PDB entry 1W85 | X-ray diffraction, 2.00 A resolution | chains B and D of the 5 polymer chains in the assembly

== Chain B (and D) ==
Name: Pyruvate dehydrogenase E1 component, beta subunit
Source organism: Geobacillus stearothermophilus
Notes: EC 1.2.4.1; chain D of this document is another copy of the same molecule, construct and numbering; everything in this record applies to it too
Reference sequence: P21874 (ODPB_BACST); residue numbers follow UniProt; this construct covers 1-324
Sequence (324 residues; numbered 1 to 324; the number before each row is that of its first residue):
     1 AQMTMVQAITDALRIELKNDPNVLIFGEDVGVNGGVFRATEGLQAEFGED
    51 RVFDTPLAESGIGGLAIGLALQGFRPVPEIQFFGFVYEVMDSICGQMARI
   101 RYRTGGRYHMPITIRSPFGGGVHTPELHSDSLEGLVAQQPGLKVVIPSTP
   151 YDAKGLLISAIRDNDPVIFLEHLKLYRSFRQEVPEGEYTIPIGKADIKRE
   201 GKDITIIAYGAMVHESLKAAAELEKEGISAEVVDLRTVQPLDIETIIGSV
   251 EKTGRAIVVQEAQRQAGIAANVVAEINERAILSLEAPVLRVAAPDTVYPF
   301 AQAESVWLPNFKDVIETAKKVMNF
Bound ions: K+: Ile112, Thr113, Ala160, Asp163, Asp165
Small-molecule neighbours: thiamine diphosphate (TPP): Glu28, Leu57, Glu59, Gln81, Phe85, Glu88

== Chain B / chain D interface ==
Pairs across the interface (89; chain B residue first):
  Tyr87(B) - Tyr87(D)
  Tyr87(B) - Met90(D)  hydrophobic
  Tyr87(B) - Asp91(D)
  Tyr87(B) - Cys94(D)
  Tyr87(B) - Gly95(D)
  Tyr87(B) - Arg99(D)  hydrogen bond
  Tyr87(B) - Gln139(D)  hydrogen bond
  Glu88(B) - Asp91(D)
  Met90(B) - Tyr87(D)  hydrophobic
  Asp91(B) - Tyr87(D)
  Asp91(B) - Glu88(D)
  Cys94(B) - Tyr87(D)
  Gly95(B) - Tyr87(D)
  Gly95(B) - Leu127(D)
  Arg99(B) - Tyr87(D)  hydrogen bond
  Arg99(B) - Leu127(D)
  Arg99(B) - Asp130(D)  salt bridge
  Arg99(B) - Val297(D)
  Tyr102(B) - Val297(D)  hydrogen bond (side chain-backbone)
  Tyr102(B) - Tyr298(D)  hydrogen bond (side chain-backbone)
  Tyr102(B) - Pro299(D)
  Tyr102(B) - Phe300(D)  hydrogen bond (side chain-backbone)
  Arg103(B) - Glu126(D)  salt bridge
  Arg103(B) - Phe300(D)
  Glu126(B) - Arg103(D)  salt bridge
  Leu127(B) - Gly95(D)
  Leu127(B) - Arg99(D)
  Asp130(B) - Arg99(D)  salt bridge
  Gly134(B) - Gln138(D)
  Leu135(B) - Leu135(D)
  Leu135(B) - Gln138(D)  hydrogen bond (backbone-side chain)
  Ala137(B) - Gln265(D)  hydrogen bond (backbone-side chain)
  Gln138(B) - Gly134(D)  hydrogen bond (side chain-backbone)
  Gln138(B) - Leu135(D)
  Gln138(B) - Gln138(D)  hydrogen bond
  Gln138(B) - Gln265(D)
  Gln138(B) - Ala266(D)
  Gln138(B) - Gly267(D)
  Gln139(B) - Tyr87(D)  hydrogen bond
  Gln139(B) - Gln265(D)
  Pro140(B) - Gln263(D)
  Pro140(B) - Gln265(D)
  Pro140(B) - Asp295(D)
  Pro140(B) - Thr296(D)
  Pro140(B) - Val297(D)
  Gln239(B) - Gln265(D)
  Gln263(B) - Pro140(D)
  Arg264(B) - Glu278(D)  salt bridge
  Gln265(B) - Ala137(D)  hydrogen bond (side chain-backbone)
  Gln265(B) - Gln138(D)
  Gln265(B) - Gln139(D)  hydrogen bond (side chain-backbone)
  Gln265(B) - Pro140(D)
  Gln265(B) - Gln239(D)
  Ala266(B) - Gln138(D)
  Gly267(B) - Gln138(D)  hydrogen bond (backbone-side chain)
  Ala270(B) - Ala270(D)
  Asn271(B) - Ala270(D)
  Asn271(B) - Arg290(D)
  Val273(B) - Ala274(D)  hydrophobic
  Val273(B) - Asn277(D)
  Ala274(B) - Val273(D)  hydrophobic
  Ala274(B) - Arg290(D)
  Glu275(B) - Arg290(D)  salt bridge
  Asn277(B) - Asn277(D)  hydrogen bond
  Asn277(B) - Ile281(D)
  Asn277(B) - Pro287(D)
  Glu278(B) - Arg264(D)  salt bridge
  Glu278(B) - Leu289(D)
  Glu278(B) - Arg290(D)  salt bridge
  Ile281(B) - Leu284(D)  hydrophobic
  Ile281(B) - Pro287(D)  hydrophobic
  Leu282(B) - Phe324(D)  hydrophobic
  Pro287(B) - Asn277(D)
  Pro287(B) - Ile281(D)
  Val288(B) - Asn277(D)  hydrogen bond (backbone-side chain)
  Leu289(B) - Glu278(D)
  Arg290(B) - Ala274(D)
  Arg290(B) - Glu275(D)  salt bridge
  Arg290(B) - Glu278(D)  salt bridge
  Asp295(B) - Pro140(D)
  Thr296(B) - Pro140(D)
  Val297(B) - Arg99(D)
  Val297(B) - Tyr102(D)  hydrogen bond (backbone-side chain)
  Val297(B) - Pro140(D)
  Tyr298(B) - Tyr102(D)  hydrogen bond (backbone-side chain)
  Pro299(B) - Tyr102(D)
  Phe300(B) - Tyr102(D)  hydrogen bond (backbone-side chain)
  Phe300(B) - Arg103(D)
  Phe324(B) - Leu282(D)  hydrophobic
Other interface residues (no listed pair), chain B (47 interface residues in all): Ala98, Leu284, Ala286
Other interface residues (no listed pair), chain D (44 interface residues in all): Asn271

== In short ==
47 residues of chain B and 44 residues of chain D are in contact, with 19 hydrogen bonds and 10 salt bridges.
Polar pairs include Arg99(B)-Asp130(D), Arg103(B)-Glu126(D) and Arg264(B)-Glu278(D). Bound to chain B:
thiamine diphosphate.
Both chains are Pyruvate dehydrogenase E1 component, beta subunit (Geobacillus stearothermophilus). Entry 1W85
(The crystal structure of pyruvate dehydrogenase E1 bound to the peripheral subunit binding domain of E2) was
determined by X-ray diffraction, deposited together with 1W88.
